PDB entry 8QE8 | electron microscopy, 3.80 A resolution | chains 3 and 1 of the 8 polymer chains in the assembly

== Chain 3 (and 1) ==
Protein: Nicotinamide/nicotinic acid mononucleotide adenylyltransferase 1
Source organism: Homo sapiens
Notes: chain 1 of this document is another copy of the same molecule, construct and numbering; everything in this record applies to it too
UniProt: Q9HAN9 (NMNA1_HUMAN); residue numbers follow UniProt; this construct covers 1-279
Amino-acid sequence (279 residues; row label = number of the first residue in the row):
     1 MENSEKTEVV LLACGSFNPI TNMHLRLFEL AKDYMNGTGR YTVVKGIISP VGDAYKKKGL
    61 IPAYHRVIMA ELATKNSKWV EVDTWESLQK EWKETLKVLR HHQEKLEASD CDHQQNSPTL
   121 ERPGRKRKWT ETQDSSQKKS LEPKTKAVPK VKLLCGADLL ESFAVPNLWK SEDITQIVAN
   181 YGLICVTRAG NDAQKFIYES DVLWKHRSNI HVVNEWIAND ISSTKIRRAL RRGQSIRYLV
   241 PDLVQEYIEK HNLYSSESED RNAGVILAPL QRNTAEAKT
Disordered / not traced: 1-5, 109-147, 274-279 (chain 1: 1-5, 107-147, 256-279)
Reported in the primary citation:
  - mutagenesis - Y64A/I68A/E71A/L88A/K250A/H251A, K126A/R127A/K128A/W129A: decreased binding to WD repeat-containing protein 26

== Chain 3 / chain 1 interface ==
Residue-residue contacts (12; chain 3 residue first):
  G37(3) with R207(1)
  N191(3) with G190(1); N191(1), hydrogen bond (side chain-backbone)
  Q194(3) with N214(1); W216(1)
  K195(3) with W216(1)
  Y198(3) with W216(1), hydrophobic
  R207(3) with G37(1), hydrogen bond (side chain-backbone)
  W216(3) with N191(1); Q194(1); K195(1); Y198(1)

== Summary ==
The interface between chain 3 and chain 1 involves 7 residues on one side and 9 on the other, with 2 hydrogen
bonds. Polar pairs include N191(3)-N191(1) and R207(3)-G37(1). From the paper: Y64A/I68A/E71A/L88A/K250A/H251A
and K126A/R127A/K128A/W129A of chain 3 reduce binding to WD repeat-containing protein 26.
Both chains are Nicotinamide/nicotinic acid mononucleotide adenylyltransferase 1 (Homo sapiens). Entry 8QE8
(Structure of the non-canonical CTLH E3 substrate receptor WDR26 bound to NMNAT1 substrate) was determined by
electron microscopy together with 8QBN from the same study.
